PDB entry 5Y9C | X-ray diffraction, 3.44 A resolution | chains B and E of the 7 polymer chains in the assembly

[Chain B (and E)]
Molecule: Major capsid protein L1
From: Human papillomavirus type 58
Notes: chain E of this document is another copy of the same molecule, construct and numbering; everything in this record applies to it too
UniProtKB: P26535 (VL1_HPV58); residues 10-498 here correspond to UniProt positions 36-524 (UniProt number = residue number + 26)
Sequence (490 residues; row label = number of the first residue in the row):
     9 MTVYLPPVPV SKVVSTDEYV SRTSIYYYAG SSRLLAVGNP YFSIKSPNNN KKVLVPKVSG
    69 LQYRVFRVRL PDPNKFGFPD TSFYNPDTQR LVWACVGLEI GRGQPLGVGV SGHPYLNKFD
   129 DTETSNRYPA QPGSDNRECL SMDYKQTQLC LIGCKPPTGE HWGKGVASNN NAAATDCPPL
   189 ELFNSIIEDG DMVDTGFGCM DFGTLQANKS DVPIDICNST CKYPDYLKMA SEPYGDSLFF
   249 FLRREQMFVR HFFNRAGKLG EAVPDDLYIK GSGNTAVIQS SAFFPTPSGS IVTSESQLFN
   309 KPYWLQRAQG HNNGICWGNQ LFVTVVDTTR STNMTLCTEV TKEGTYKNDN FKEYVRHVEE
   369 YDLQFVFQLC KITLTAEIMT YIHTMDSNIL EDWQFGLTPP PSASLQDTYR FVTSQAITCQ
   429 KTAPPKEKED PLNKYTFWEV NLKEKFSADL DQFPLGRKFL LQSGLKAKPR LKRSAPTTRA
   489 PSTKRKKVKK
Disordered / not traced: 9-19, 404-437, 474-498 (chain E: 9-19, 176-181, 404-437, 474-498)
Construct notes: initiating methionine (9); engineered mutation Ser176 (Cys202 in P26535)
What the authors report for this chain:
  - specificity-determining residues: Arg135, Ser142, Asn282

[Chain B / chain E interface]
Residue-residue contacts (167; chain B residue first):
  Arg41(B) - Leu190(E)
  Arg41(B) - Asn192(E)
  Arg41(B) - Asp233(E)  salt bridge
  Leu43(B) - Leu190(E)  hydrophobic
  Val45(B) - Trp170(E)  hydrophobic
  Val45(B) - Leu188(E)  hydrophobic
  Asn47(B) - Glu269(E)  hydrogen bond
  Tyr49(B) - Ser289(E)
  Phe50(B) - Glu269(E)
  Phe50(B) - Ala270(E)
  Phe50(B) - Val271(E)  hydrophobic
  Phe50(B) - Pro272(E)
  Phe50(B) - Leu275(E)  hydrophobic
  Ile52(B) - Thr183(E)
  Ile52(B) - Glu269(E)
  Leu62(B) - Ala182(E)
  Gln112(B) - Glu168(E)  hydrogen bond (backbone-side chain)
  Gln112(B) - Trp170(E)  hydrogen bond
  Gln112(B) - Leu190(E)
  Gln112(B) - Cys207(E)  hydrogen bond
  Gln112(B) - Tyr231(E)
  Pro113(B) - Lys153(E)
  Pro113(B) - Asp202(E)
  Pro113(B) - Cys207(E)
  Pro113(B) - Tyr231(E)  hydrophobic
  Leu114(B) - Lys153(E)  hydrogen bond (backbone-side chain)
  Leu114(B) - Glu253(E)  hydrogen bond (backbone-side chain)
  Gly115(B) - Met255(E)
  Val116(B) - Val257(E)  hydrophobic
  Val116(B) - Pro293(E)
  Val118(B) - Phe260(E)  hydrophobic
  Val118(B) - Phe291(E)  hydrophobic
  Val118(B) - Pro293(E)  hydrophobic
  Gly120(B) - Phe291(E)
  His121(B) - Leu275(E)  hydrogen bond (side chain-backbone)
  His121(B) - Tyr276(E)
  His121(B) - Phe291(E)
  Pro122(B) - Tyr136(E)  hydrogen bond (backbone-side chain)
  Pro122(B) - Ile286(E)  hydrophobic
  Pro122(B) - Gln287(E)
  Tyr123(B) - Tyr136(E)  hydrophobic
  Tyr123(B) - Tyr276(E)  hydrophobic
  Tyr123(B) - Thr283(E)  hydrogen bond (side chain-backbone)
  Tyr123(B) - Val285(E)
  Tyr123(B) - Ile286(E)  hydrogen bond (side chain-backbone)
  Lys126(B) - Thr132(E)  hydrogen bond (side chain-backbone)
  Phe127(B) - Arg135(E)
  Asp128(B) - Arg135(E)  salt bridge
  Asp143(B) - Gly279(E)
  Asp143(B) - Thr283(E)  hydrogen bond
  Arg145(B) - Tyr136(E)
  Arg145(B) - Ile277(E)  hydrogen bond (side chain-backbone)
  Arg145(B) - Lys278(E)
  Arg145(B) - Gly279(E)
  Glu146(B) - Thr132(E)
  Glu146(B) - Ser133(E)
  Glu146(B) - Asn134(E)  hydrogen bond (side chain-backbone)
  Glu146(B) - Arg135(E)  salt bridge
  Cys147(B) - Thr130(E)
  Cys147(B) - Asn134(E)  hydrogen bond (backbone-side chain)
  Cys147(B) - Ser288(E)
  Cys147(B) - Phe291(E)  hydrophobic
  Leu148(B) - Thr130(E)
  Leu148(B) - Thr132(E)
  Leu148(B) - Ser133(E)
  Leu148(B) - Phe291(E)
  Ser149(B) - Thr130(E)  hydrogen bond
  Ser149(B) - Phe260(E)
  Ser149(B) - Phe291(E)
  Met150(B) - Phe260(E)
  Asp151(B) - Phe260(E)
  Asn216(B) - Ile277(E)
  Lys217(B) - Leu275(E)
  Ile222(B) - Leu275(E)
  Cys225(B) - Leu275(E)  hydrogen bond (side chain-backbone)
  Asn226(B) - Asp274(E)  hydrogen bond
  Asn226(B) - Leu275(E)
  Arg258(B) - Val257(E)  hydrogen bond (side chain-backbone)
  Arg258(B) - Arg258(E)
  Arg258(B) - Phe260(E)
  His259(B) - Glu131(E)  salt bridge
  His259(B) - Thr132(E)
  Phe261(B) - Glu131(E)
  Phe261(B) - Thr132(E)
  Ser298(B) - Phe256(E)
  Ile299(B) - Met255(E)
  Ile299(B) - Phe256(E)  hydrophobic
  Val300(B) - Glu253(E)
  Val300(B) - Gln254(E)
  Val300(B) - Met255(E)  hydrogen bond (backbone-backbone)
  Thr301(B) - Glu253(E)
  Thr301(B) - Gln254(E)
  Ser302(B) - Arg252(E)
  Ser302(B) - Glu253(E)  hydrogen bond (side chain-backbone)
  Glu303(B) - Arg252(E)  salt bridge
  Asn308(B) - Leu235(E)
  Asn308(B) - Arg251(E)
  Thr340(B) - Gly204(E)
  Thr340(B) - Gly206(E)
  Met342(B) - Leu188(E)  hydrophobic
  Met342(B) - Met208(E)  hydrophobic
  Thr343(B) - Met208(E)
  Thr343(B) - Gln214(E)  hydrogen bond (backbone-side chain)
  Thr343(B) - Asp219(E)
  Thr343(B) - Arg263(E)
  Leu344(B) - Cys185(E)  hydrophobic
  Leu344(B) - Leu188(E)  hydrophobic
  Leu344(B) - Met208(E)  hydrophobic
  Leu344(B) - Leu213(E)
  Cys345(B) - Leu213(E)  hydrogen bond (backbone-backbone)
  Cys345(B) - Gln214(E)
  Cys345(B) - Ala215(E)  hydrogen bond (backbone-backbone)
  Cys345(B) - Asn216(E)  hydrogen bond
  Cys345(B) - Asp219(E)
  Thr346(B) - Asp184(E)
  Thr346(B) - Pro186(E)
  Glu347(B) - Ala215(E)
  Tyr354(B) - Asn125(E)
  Tyr354(B) - Ser142(E)
  Tyr354(B) - Asp143(E)
  Tyr354(B) - Arg145(E)
  Tyr354(B) - Asn216(E)
  Lys355(B) - Ser142(E)
  Asn356(B) - Gly141(E)  hydrogen bond (side chain-backbone)
  Asn356(B) - Ser142(E)  hydrogen bond (backbone-backbone)
  Asn356(B) - Asp143(E)
  Asn356(B) - Asn144(E)  hydrogen bond
  Asn356(B) - Ala264(E)
  Asn356(B) - Gly265(E)
  Asn356(B) - Lys266(E)
  Asp357(B) - Lys266(E)
  Phe359(B) - Asn216(E)
  Phe359(B) - Gly265(E)
  Phe359(B) - Lys266(E)  hydrogen bond (backbone-backbone)
  Lys360(B) - Asp184(E)  salt bridge
  Lys360(B) - Lys266(E)
  Glu361(B) - Asn125(E)  hydrogen bond
  Glu361(B) - Asp219(E)
  Glu361(B) - Arg263(E)
  Glu361(B) - Ala264(E)
  Glu361(B) - Lys266(E)  hydrogen bond (backbone-backbone)
  Glu361(B) - Leu267(E)
  Glu361(B) - Gly268(E)  hydrogen bond (backbone-backbone)
  Tyr362(B) - Asp184(E)
  Tyr362(B) - Cys185(E)
  Tyr362(B) - Gly268(E)
  Tyr362(B) - Glu269(E)
  Arg364(B) - Thr183(E)
  Arg364(B) - Cys185(E)
  Arg364(B) - Leu188(E)
  Arg364(B) - Glu269(E)  salt bridge
  Val366(B) - Trp170(E)  hydrophobic
  Glu368(B) - Glu168(E)
  Glu368(B) - Leu190(E)
  Glu368(B) - Leu235(E)
  Asp370(B) - Leu235(E)
  Asp459(B) - His319(E)  hydrogen bond (backbone-side chain)
  Gln460(B) - Lys20(E)
  Gln460(B) - Val21(E)  hydrogen bond (side chain-backbone)
  Pro462(B) - Ala238(E)
  Pro462(B) - Ser239(E)
  Arg465(B) - Ala238(E)
  Arg465(B) - Gln317(E)  hydrogen bond (side chain-backbone)
  Arg465(B) - Gly318(E)
  Arg465(B) - His319(E)
  Lys466(B) - Gln317(E)
  Leu469(B) - Arg315(E)
Other interface residues (no listed pair), chain B (77 interface residues in all): Pro55, Val63, Gly109, Arg110, Gly111, Asp129, Ala215, Val363
Other interface residues (no listed pair), chain E (85 interface residues in all): Phe205, Glu240, Ser280, Ala284, Ala290, Phe292, Ser298

[Overview]
Chain B and chain E form an interface of 77 and 85 residues respectively, with 35 hydrogen bonds and 7 salt
bridges. Polar pairs include Arg41(B)-Asp233(E), Asp128(B)-Arg135(E) and Glu146(B)-Arg135(E). The paper
reports specificity determinants Arg135(B), Ser142(B) and Asn282(B).
Both chains are Major capsid protein L1 (Human papillomavirus type 58). Entry 5Y9C (Crystal structure of HPV58
pentamer in complex with the Fab fragment of antibody A12A3) was determined by X-ray diffraction, deposited
together with 5Y9E and 5Y9F.
